Entry 2NPS (X-ray diffraction, 2.50 A resolution); this record covers chains A and D of the 4 polymer chains in the assembly.

== Chain A ==
Molecule: Vesicle-associated membrane protein 4
Source organism: Mus musculus
Notes: fragment: VAMP4 SNARE Motif, residues 47-117
Reference sequence: O70480 (VAMP4_MOUSE); residues 48-118 here correspond to UniProt positions 47-117 (UniProt number = residue number - 1)
Sequence (74 residues; row label = number of the first residue in the row):
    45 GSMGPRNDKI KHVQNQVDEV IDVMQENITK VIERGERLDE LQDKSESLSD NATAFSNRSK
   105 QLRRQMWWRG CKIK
Not modelled in the structure: 45-49, 113-118
Sequence notes: cloning artifact (45-47)
UniProt features mapped onto this chain:
  - site: Lys88, Ser89 (Microbial infection: Cleavage)

== Chain D ==
Molecule: Syntaxin-6
Source organism: Homo sapiens
Notes: fragment: Syntaxin 6 SNARE Motif, t-SNARE coiled-coil homology, residues 169-234
Reference sequence: O43752 (STX6_HUMAN); residues 169-234 here = UniProt positions 169-234
Sequence (82 residues; each row starts with the number of its first residue):
   153 GSHMASMTGG NNMGRMQDEQ LELVSGSIGV LKNMSQRIGG ELEEQAVMLE DFSHELESTQ
   213 SRLDNVMKKL AKVSHMTSDR RQ
Not modelled in the structure: 153-169, 233-234
Sequence notes: cloning artifact (153-168)
From the paper describing this entry:
  - contacts within the chain: Glu193-Gln197

== Chain A / chain D interface ==
Contacting residue pairs (52; chain A residue first):
  Arg50(A) with Asp170(D), hydrogen bond (side chain-backbone); Glu171(D); Leu173(D)
  Lys53(A) with Leu173(D)
  Ile54(A) with Leu173(D), hydrophobic
  Val57(A) with Leu173(D), hydrophobic; Ser177(D)
  Gln60(A) with Ser177(D), hydrogen bond; Ile180(D); Gly181(D)
  Val61(A) with Ile180(D)
  Glu63(A) with Lys184(D), salt bridge
  Val64(A) with Ile180(D), hydrophobic; Leu183(D); Lys184(D)
  Val67(A) with Ser187(D); Gln188(D)
  Met68(A) with Ser187(D)
  Asn71(A) with Ser187(D), hydrogen bond (side chain-backbone); Ile190(D); Gly191(D); Leu194(D)
  Lys74(A) with Gly191(D), hydrogen bond (side chain-backbone)
  Val75(A) with Leu194(D), hydrophobic
  Arg78(A) with Gln197(D), hydrogen bond; Leu201(D)
  Leu85(A) with Leu201(D), hydrophobic; Ser205(D); Leu208(D)
  Lys88(A) with Ser205(D), hydrogen bond; Leu208(D); Glu209(D), salt bridge
  Ser91(A) with Gln212(D)
  Leu92(A) with Leu208(D), hydrophobic; Thr211(D); Gln212(D), hydrogen bond (backbone-side chain); Leu215(D)
  Asn95(A) with Gln212(D), hydrogen bond; Leu215(D); Met219(D)
  Ala96(A) with Leu215(D)
  Phe99(A) with Leu215(D), hydrophobic; Val218(D), hydrophobic; Met219(D), hydrophobic; Leu222(D), hydrophobic
  Arg102(A) with Leu222(D)
  Ser103(A) with Leu222(D)
  Leu106(A) with Leu222(D), hydrophobic
  Gln109(A) with Ser226(D), hydrogen bond; Thr229(D); Ser230(D)
  Met110(A) with Thr229(D)
Interface residues without a listed pair, chain A (28 interface residues in all): Leu82, Ser89
Interface residues without a listed pair, chain D (31 interface residues in all): Val176, Glu195, Phe204, Val225

== In short ==
Chain A and chain D form an interface of 28 and 31 residues respectively; the contacts include 9 hydrogen
bonds and 2 salt bridges. Among the polar pairs are Glu63(A)-Lys184(D), Lys88(A)-Glu209(D) and
Arg50(A)-Asp170(D). From the paper: contacts within the chain involving Gln197(D) and Glu193(D).
Chain A is Vesicle-associated membrane protein 4 (Mus musculus) and chain D is Syntaxin-6 (Homo sapiens); the
structure, Crystal Structure of the Early Endosomal SNARE Complex, was determined by X-ray diffraction.
